8HPP - chains B and C of the 3 polymer chains in the assembly; structure by X-ray diffraction, 3.00 A resolution.

Chain B:
Protein: Integrator complex subunit 3
From: Homo sapiens
Notes: fragment: C-terminal motif
UniProtKB: Q68E01 (INT3_HUMAN); residues 572-1042 here correspond to UniProt positions 573-1043 (UniProt number = residue number + 1)
Chain sequence (471 residues; each row starts with the number of its first residue):
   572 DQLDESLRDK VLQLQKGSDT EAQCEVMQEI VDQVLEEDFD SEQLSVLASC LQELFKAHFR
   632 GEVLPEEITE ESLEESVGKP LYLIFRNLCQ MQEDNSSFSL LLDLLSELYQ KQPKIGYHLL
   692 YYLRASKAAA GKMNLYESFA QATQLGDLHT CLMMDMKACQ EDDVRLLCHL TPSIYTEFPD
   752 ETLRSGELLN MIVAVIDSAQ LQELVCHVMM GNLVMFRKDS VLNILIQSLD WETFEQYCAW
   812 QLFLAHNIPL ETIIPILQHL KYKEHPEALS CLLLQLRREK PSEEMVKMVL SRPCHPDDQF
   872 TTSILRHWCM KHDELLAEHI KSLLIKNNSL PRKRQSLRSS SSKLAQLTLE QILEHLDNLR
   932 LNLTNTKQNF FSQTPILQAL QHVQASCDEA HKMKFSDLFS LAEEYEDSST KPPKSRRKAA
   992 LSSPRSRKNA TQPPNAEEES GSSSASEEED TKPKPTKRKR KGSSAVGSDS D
Disordered / not traced: 902-912, 977-1042

Chain C:
Protein: Sarcoma antigen 1
From: Homo sapiens
UniProtKB: Q9NXZ1 (SAGE1_HUMAN); numbering as in UniProt (aligned over 818-904)
Chain sequence (90 residues; row label = number of the first residue in the row):
   815 PGSAMAKKIN DDIKYQLMKE VRRFGQNYER IFILLEEVQG SMKVKRQFVE FTIKEAARFK
   875 KVVLIQQLEK ALKEIDSHCH LRKVKHMRKR
Disordered / not traced: 901-904
Sequence notes: expression tag (815-817)

Chain B / chain C interface:
Pairs across the interface (8):
  Ala765(B) - Arg836(C)
  Val766(B) - Arg836(C)  hydrogen bond (backbone-side chain)
  Val766(B) - Arg872(C)  hydrogen bond (backbone-side chain)
  Asp768(B) - Arg872(C)  salt bridge
  Gln771(B) - Arg872(C)  hydrogen bond
  Glu803(B) - Lys833(C)  salt bridge
  Thr804(B) - Phe838(C)
  Phe805(B) - Phe873(C)  hydrophobic
Other interface residues (no listed pair), chain B (11 interface residues in all): Glu732, Val735, Ile767, Ser769
Other interface residues (no listed pair), chain C (6 interface residues in all): Lys828

Summary:
The interface between chain B and chain C involves 11 residues on one side and 6 on the other; the contacts
include 3 hydrogen bonds and 2 salt bridges. Among the polar pairs are Asp768(B)-Arg872(C),
Glu803(B)-Lys833(C) and Val766(B)-Arg836(C).
Here chain B is Integrator complex subunit 3 and chain C is Sarcoma antigen 1, both from Homo sapiens. Entry
8HPP (Crystal structure of human INTS3 with SAGE1) was determined by X-ray diffraction.
